PDB entry 6WYG | X-ray diffraction, 2.27 A resolution | chains A and B of the 4 polymer chains in the assembly

# Chain A (and B)
Molecule: Ferritin heavy chain
From: Homo sapiens
Notes: EC 1.16.3.1; chain B of this document is another copy of the same molecule, construct and numbering; everything in this record applies to it too
Reference sequence: P02794 (FRIH_HUMAN); residues 1-182 here correspond to UniProt positions 2-183 (UniProt number = residue number + 1)
Amino-acid sequence (182 residues; row label = number of the first residue in the row):
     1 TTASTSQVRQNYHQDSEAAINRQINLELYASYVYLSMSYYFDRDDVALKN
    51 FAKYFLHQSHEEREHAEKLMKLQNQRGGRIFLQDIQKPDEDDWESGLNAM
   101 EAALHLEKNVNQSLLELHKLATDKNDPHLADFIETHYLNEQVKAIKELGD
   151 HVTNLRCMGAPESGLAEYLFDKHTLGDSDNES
Not modelled in the structure: 1-4, 177-182
Sequence notes: engineered mutation Gln86 (Lys87 in P02794), Glu90 (Cys91 in P02794), Ala102 (Cys103 in P02794), Ala130 (Cys131 in P02794), Cys157 (Lys158 in P02794)
UniProt features mapped onto this chain:
  - binding site (Fe cation): Glu27, Glu62, His65, Glu107, Gln141
  - site: Arg22 (Essential for association with cargo receptor NCOA4)
  - modified residue: Thr1 (N-acetylthreonine), Ser178 (Phosphoserine), Ser182 (Phosphoserine)
Ion coordination: Fe ion site 1: Glu27, Glu62; Fe ion site 2: Glu62, Glu107; Ca2+ site 1: Asp84, Gln86 (shared with Asp84(B) of chain B); Ca2+ site 2: Asn109, Gln112; Ca2+ site 3: Asp131, Glu134 (shared with Asp131(B), Glu134(B) of chain B; 2 residues of chain C)

# Chain A / chain B interface
Contacting residue pairs (24; chain A residue first):
  Lys146(A) with Asp42(B), salt bridge; Arg43(B); Asp44(B)
  Gly149(A) with Asp44(B)
  Asp150(A) with Arg43(B); Asp44(B); Ala47(B)
  Thr153(A) with Asp44(B), hydrogen bond (side chain-backbone); Asp45(B); Val46(B)
  Asn154(A) with Ala47(B), hydrogen bond (side chain-backbone); Tyr168(B)
  Cys157(A) with Gly164(B); Leu165(B)
  Met158(A) with Leu165(B), hydrophobic; Tyr168(B), hydrophobic
  Leu165(A) with Leu165(B), hydrophobic
  Leu169(A) with Tyr168(B)
  Phe170(A) with Tyr168(B)
  His173(A) with Tyr168(B); Lys172(B); His173(B)
  Thr174(A) with Tyr168(B), hydrogen bond; Lys172(B), hydrogen bond
Interface residues without a listed pair, chain B (13 interface residues in all): Leu48, Leu169

# Overview
12 residues of chain A and 13 residues of chain B are in contact, with 4 hydrogen bonds and 1 salt bridge.
Among the polar pairs are Lys146(A)-Asp42(B), Thr153(A)-Asp44(B) and Asn154(A)-Ala47(B). From UniProt: 5 Fe
cation-binding residues on chain A.
Chain A and chain B are both Ferritin heavy chain (Homo sapiens); the structure, Crystal structure of Human
H-chain Ferritin variant 157C Delta C-star Modified with a RAFT agent, was determined by X-ray diffraction
(same publication as 6WYF, 6WYH and 7K26).
